8YD1 - chains D and E of the 21 polymer chains in the assembly; structure by electron microscopy, 2.81 A resolution.

[Chain D (and E)]
Molecule: ATP-dependent Clp protease ATP-binding subunit ClpC1
From: Mycobacterium tuberculosis H37Rv
Notes: chain E of this document is another copy of the same molecule, construct and numbering; everything in this record applies to it too
Reference sequence: P9WPC9 (CLPC1_MYCTU); residue numbers follow UniProt; this construct covers 168-824
Amino-acid sequence (657 residues; numbered 168 to 824; the number before each row is that of its first residue):
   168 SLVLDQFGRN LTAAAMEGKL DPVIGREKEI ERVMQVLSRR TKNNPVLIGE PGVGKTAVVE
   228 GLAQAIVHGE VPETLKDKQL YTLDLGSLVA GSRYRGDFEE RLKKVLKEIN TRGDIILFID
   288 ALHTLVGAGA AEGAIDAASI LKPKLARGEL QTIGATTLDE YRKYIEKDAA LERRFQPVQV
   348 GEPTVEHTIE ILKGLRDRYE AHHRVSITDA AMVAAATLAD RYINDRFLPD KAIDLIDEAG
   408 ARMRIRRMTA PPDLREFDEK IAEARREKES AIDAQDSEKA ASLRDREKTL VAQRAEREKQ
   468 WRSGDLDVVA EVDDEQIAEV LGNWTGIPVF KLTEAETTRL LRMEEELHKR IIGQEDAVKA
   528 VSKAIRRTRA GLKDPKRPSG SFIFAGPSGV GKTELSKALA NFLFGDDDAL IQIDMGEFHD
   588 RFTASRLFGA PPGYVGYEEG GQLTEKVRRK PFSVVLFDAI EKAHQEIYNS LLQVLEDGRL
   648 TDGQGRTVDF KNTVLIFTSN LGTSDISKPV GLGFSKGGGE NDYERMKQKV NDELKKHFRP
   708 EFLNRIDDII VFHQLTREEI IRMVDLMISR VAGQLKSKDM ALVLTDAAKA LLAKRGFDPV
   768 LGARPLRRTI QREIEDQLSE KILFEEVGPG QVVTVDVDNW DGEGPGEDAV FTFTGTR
Disordered / not traced: 416-475, 669-677, 685-692, 789-824 (chain E: 168-169, 415-476, 500-824)
Sequence notes: engineered mutation Ala-288 (Glu in P9WPC9), Ser-444 (Phe in P9WPC9), Ala-626 (Glu in P9WPC9)
Small-molecule neighbours:
  - ADP (adenosine-5'-diphosphate): Arg-517, Ile-518, Ile-519, Gln-521, Ser-555, Gly-556, Val-557, Gly-558, Lys-559, Thr-560, Glu-561, Asp-625, Thr-665, Asn-667, Met-730, Leu-733, Met-734, Ala-770, Arg-771, Arg-774
  - ATP, molecule 1: Asp-188, Pro-189, Val-190, Ile-191, Arg-193, Glu-217, Pro-218, Gly-219, Val-220, Gly-221, Lys-222, Thr-223, Ala-224, Glu-227, Thr-324, His-354, Ile-358, Leu-362, Tyr-366, Pro-396, Asp-397, Ile-400
  - ATP, molecule 2: Thr-208, Lys-209, Arg-314, Ala-337, Arg-340, Arg-341
  - ATP, molecule 3: Arg-544, Glu-643, Arg-712
Swiss-Prot annotation at these positions:
  - binding site (ATP): Gly-216 to Thr-223, Gly-553 to Thr-560

[How chain D and chain E interact]
Contacting residue pairs (90; chain D residue first):
  Arg-176(D) with Glu-316(E), salt bridge
  Pro-218(D) with Ala-337(E); Arg-340(E)
  Gly-219(D) with Arg-340(E)
  Thr-223(D) with Arg-314(E), hydrogen bond
  Glu-227(D) with Arg-314(E), salt bridge
  Leu-252(D) with Ile-302(E), hydrophobic
  Gly-253(D) with Lys-270(E); Ile-307(E)
  Ser-254(D) with Lys-270(E)
  Val-256(D) with Gly-263(E); Glu-266(E); Ile-302(E), hydrophobic
  Ala-257(D) with Glu-267(E)
  Gly-258(D) with Gly-263(E); Glu-267(E), hydrogen bond (backbone-side chain)
  Ser-259(D) with Arg-262(E), hydrogen bond (backbone-side chain)
  Arg-260(D) with Arg-262(E), hydrogen bond (backbone-backbone); Asp-264(E), salt bridge
  Tyr-261(D) with Arg-262(E), hydrogen bond (backbone-side chain)
  Gly-263(D) with Arg-262(E)
  Asp-264(D) with Arg-262(E)
  Phe-265(D) with Arg-262(E)
  Glu-266(D) with Arg-262(E), salt bridge
  Asp-287(D) with Pro-310(E)
  His-290(D) with Glu-299(E); Gly-300(E)
  Thr-291(D) with Glu-299(E); Gly-300(E); Ile-302(E); Ser-306(E)
  Val-293(D) with Gly-300(E)
  Gly-296(D) with Arg-262(E), hydrogen bond (backbone-side chain)
  Ala-301(D) with Arg-262(E)
  Thr-324(D) with Ala-336(E); Ala-337(E)
  Asp-326(D) with Ala-336(E)
  Glu-327(D) with Lys-309(E), salt bridge; Asp-335(E); Ala-336(E)
  Tyr-331(D) with Glu-299(E); Gly-300(E), hydrogen bond (side chain-backbone)
  Arg-365(D) with Arg-207(E), hydrogen bond (backbone-side chain)
  Tyr-366(D) with Arg-207(E); Thr-208(E), hydrogen bond
  His-369(D) with Ser-205(E); Arg-206(E); Arg-207(E); Thr-241(E)
  His-370(D) with Ser-205(E); Arg-206(E); Arg-207(E)
  Arg-371(D) with Pro-239(E), hydrogen bond (side chain-backbone)
  Asp-392(D) with Glu-339(E)
  Arg-393(D) with Glu-339(E), hydrogen bond (side chain-backbone); Arg-340(E); Phe-342(E); Gln-343(E), hydrogen bond
  Asp-397(D) with Lys-209(E), salt bridge; Arg-340(E), salt bridge
  Ile-400(D) with Lys-209(E)
  Asp-401(D) with Arg-206(E), salt bridge; Gln-343(E)
  Asp-404(D) with Arg-206(E), salt bridge; Thr-208(E), hydrogen bond
  Glu-405(D) with Gln-202(E), hydrogen bond (backbone-side chain); Arg-206(E), salt bridge
  Ala-408(D) with Gln-202(E); Ser-205(E); Arg-206(E)
  Arg-409(D) with Gln-202(E)
  Arg-411(D) with Ser-205(E), hydrogen bond (side chain-backbone); Pro-239(E), hydrogen bond (side chain-backbone); Glu-240(E); Thr-241(E), hydrogen bond
  Ile-412(D) with Glu-198(E); Met-201(E); Gln-202(E)
  Met-415(D) with Glu-237(E); Val-238(E)
  Asn-490(D) with Arg-199(E)
  Trp-491(D) with Arg-199(E); Gln-343(E)
  Glu-612(D) with Arg-329(E), hydrogen bond (backbone-side chain)
  Arg-615(D) with Glu-333(E), salt bridge
  Arg-616(D) with Arg-329(E); Glu-333(E), salt bridge
  Gln-651(D) with Lys-334(E)
  Arg-653(D) with Glu-333(E), hydrogen bond (side chain-backbone); Glu-339(E), salt bridge
Other interface residues (no listed pair), chain D (62 interface residues in all): Lys-186, Asp-251, Arg-262, Leu-292, Gly-294, Ala-295, Ala-298, Glu-299, Lys-330, Glu-605
Other interface residues (no listed pair), chain E (43 interface residues in all): Val-203, Arg-260, Ala-301, Pro-344

[Summary]
The interface between chain D and chain E involves 62 residues on one side and 43 on the other; the contacts
include 19 hydrogen bonds and 13 salt bridges. Polar pairs include Arg-176(D)/Glu-316(E),
Glu-227(D)/Arg-314(E) and Arg-260(D)/Asp-264(E). Chain D binds 3 copies of ATP and ADP.
Chain D and chain E are both ATP-dependent Clp protease ATP-binding subunit ClpC1 (Mycobacterium tuberculosis
H37Rv); the structure, CryoEM structure of M. tuberculosis ClpC1P1P2 complex bound to bortezomib, conformation
1, was determined by electron microscopy.
